Entry 6WT3 (X-ray diffraction, 2.85 A resolution); this record covers chains H and L.

Chain H:
Name: 5D2 fab heavy chain
Source organism: Mus musculus
Notes: antibody fragment or engineered binder
Chain sequence (223 residues; numbered 19 to 241; the number before each row is that of its first residue):
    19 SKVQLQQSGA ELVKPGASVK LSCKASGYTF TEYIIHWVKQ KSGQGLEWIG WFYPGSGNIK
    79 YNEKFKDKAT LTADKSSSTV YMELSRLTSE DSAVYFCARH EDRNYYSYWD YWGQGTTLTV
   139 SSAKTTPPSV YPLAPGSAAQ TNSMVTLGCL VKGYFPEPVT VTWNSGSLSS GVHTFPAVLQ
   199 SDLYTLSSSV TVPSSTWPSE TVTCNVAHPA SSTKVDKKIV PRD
Not modelled in the structure: 19, 155-160
Disulfides: Cys41-Cys115, Cys167-Cys222
What the authors report for this chain:
  - conformationally variable residues (side-chain flip): Trp69

Chain L:
Name: 5D2 fab light chain
Source organism: Mus musculus
Notes: antibody fragment or engineered binder
Chain sequence (214 residues; numbered 22 to 235; the number before each row is that of its first residue):
    22 GQIVLTQSPA LMSASPGEKV TMTCSASSSV SNMYWYQQKP RSSPKPWIYL TSNLASGVPA
    82 RFSGSGSGTS YSLTISSMEA EDAATYYCQQ WSSNPLTFGA GTKLELKRAD AAPTVSIFPP
   142 SSEQLTSGGA SVVCFLNNFY PKDINVKWKI DGSERQNGVL NSWTDQDSKD STYSMSSTLT
   202 LTKDEYERHN SYTCEATHKT STSPIVKSFN RNEC
Not modelled in the structure: 22, 235
Disulfides: Cys45-Cys109, Cys155-Cys215

How chain H and chain L interact:
Pairs across the interface - 71 pairs, chain H then chain L:
  Gln58(H) with Gln59(L), hydrogen bond
  Ser60(H) with Arg62(L)
  Gln62(H) with Tyr108(L), hydrogen bond (backbone-side chain)
  Gly63(H) with Tyr108(L)
  Leu64(H) with Tyr108(L), hydrophobic; Phe119(L), hydrophobic
  Trp66(H) with Pro116(L), hydrophobic; Leu117(L)
  Lys78(H) with Asn115(L)
  Asn80(H) with Pro116(L)
  Phe114(H) with Ser64(L); Pro65(L)
  His118(H) with Trp112(L)
  Tyr123(H) with Asn53(L), hydrogen bond
  Tyr124(H) with Tyr70(L); Leu71(L), hydrophobic
  Ser125(H) with Trp112(L)
  Tyr126(H) with Pro67(L), hydrophobic; Tyr70(L), hydrophobic; Ala76(L), hydrophobic; Ser77(L), hydrogen bond (side chain-backbone); Trp112(L), hydrophobic
  Trp127(H) with Tyr57(L); Pro67(L); Gln110(L); Trp112(L); Leu117(L), hydrophobic
  Asp128(H) with Pro67(L)
  Trp130(H) with Tyr57(L), hydrophobic; Ser64(L); Pro65(L), hydrogen bond (side chain-backbone); Pro67(L)
  Gln132(H) with Ser64(L), hydrogen bond (backbone-side chain)
  Tyr149(H) with Ser142(L); Gln145(L); Ser148(L)
  Pro150(H) with Ser142(L); Glu144(L)
  Leu151(H) with Phe139(L); Val154(L), hydrophobic
  Ala152(H) with Phe139(L)
  Pro153(H) with Phe139(L)
  Thr164(H) with Ser137(L); Phe139(L)
  Leu168(H) with Ser152(L)
  His191(H) with Asn158(L); Asn159(L), hydrogen bond; Ser195(L), hydrogen bond
  Thr192(H) with Thr185(L)
  Phe193(H) with Phe156(L), hydrophobic; Asn158(L); Ser183(L); Thr185(L); Ser195(L); Met196(L); Ser197(L)
  Pro194(H) with Ser183(L), hydrogen bond (backbone-side chain); Trp184(L)
  Val196(H) with Leu181(L), hydrophobic; Asn182(L)
  Gln198(H) with Leu181(L); Thr201(L), hydrogen bond
  Ser205(H) with Val154(L); Phe156(L); Ser197(L)
  Ser206(H) with Phe156(L)
  Ser207(H) with Phe156(L); Asn158(L), hydrogen bond
  Lys235(H) with Glu144(L), salt bridge
  Arg240(H) with Pro140(L); Pro141(L), hydrogen bond (side chain-backbone)
Other interface residues (no listed pair), chain H (45 interface residues in all): Val56, Gly61, Glu65, Trp69, Gly131, Leu165, Gly166, Ser188, Thr203
Other interface residues (no listed pair), chain L (44 interface residues in all): Tyr55, Ser63, Ala121, Lys190

Overview:
45 residues of chain H and 44 residues of chain L are in contact; the contacts include 12 hydrogen bonds and 1
salt bridge. Polar pairs include Lys235(H)-Glu144(L), Gln58(H)-Gln59(L) and Gln62(H)-Tyr108(L). The paper
reports conformational variability at Trp69(H).
Chain H is 5D2 fab heavy chain and chain L is 5D2 fab light chain, both from Mus musculus; the structure,
Structural basis for the binding of monoclonal antibody 5D2 to the tryptophan-rich lipid-binding loop in
lipoprotein ..., was determined by X-ray diffraction (same publication as 6WN4).
